PDB entry 2QKL | X-ray diffraction, 2.33 A resolution | chains A and B

Chain A:
Molecule: SPBC3B9.21 protein
Source organism: Schizosaccharomyces pombe
Reference sequence: Q9P805 (Q9P805_SCHPO); residues 1-127 here = UniProt positions 1-127
Amino-acid sequence (127 residues; numbered 1 to 127; the number before each row is that of its first residue):
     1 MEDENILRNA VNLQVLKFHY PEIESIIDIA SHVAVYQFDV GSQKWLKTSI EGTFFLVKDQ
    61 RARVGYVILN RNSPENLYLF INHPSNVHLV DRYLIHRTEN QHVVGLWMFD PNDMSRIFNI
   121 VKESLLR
Disordered / not traced: 39-44

Chain B:
Molecule: SPAC19A8.12 protein
Source organism: Schizosaccharomyces pombe
Notes: EC 3.6.1.30
Reference sequence: O13828 (O13828_SCHPO); numbering as in UniProt (aligned over 1-95)
Amino-acid sequence (95 residues; row label = number of the first residue in the row):
     1 MSFTNATFSQ VLDDLSARFI LNLPAEEQSS VERLCFQIEQ AHWFYEDFIR AQNDQLPSLG
    61 LRVFSAKLFA HCPLLWKWSK VHEEAFDDFL RYKTR
Disordered / not traced: 1, 92-95
UniProt features mapped onto this chain:
  - mutagenesis: R18 (R18A: Abolishes interaction with dcp1), F19 (F19A: Decreases interaction with dcp1), F44 (F44A: Decreases interaction with dcp1)
Reported in the primary citation:
  - mutagenesis - R95P: decreased catalytic activity
  - mutagenesis - R95P: unchanged binding to SPBC3B9.21 protein (chain A)
  - mutagenesis - R95A: unchanged catalytic activity

Interface between chain A and chain B:
Pairs across the interface (40):
  E4(A) - K77(B)  salt bridge
  E4(A) - W78(B)  hydrogen bond (backbone-side chain)
  L7(A) - W78(B)  hydrophobic
  R8(A) - L21(B)  hydrogen bond (side chain-backbone)
  R8(A) - W78(B)  hydrogen bond (side chain-backbone)
  N12(A) - A17(B)
  N12(A) - N22(B)  hydrogen bond
  Q14(A) - D13(B)
  V15(A) - D13(B)
  V15(A) - D14(B)
  V15(A) - A17(B)  hydrophobic
  F18(A) - S2(B)
  F18(A) - A6(B)  hydrophobic
  F18(A) - Q10(B)
  H19(A) - S2(B)
  H19(A) - F3(B)
  H19(A) - D14(B)  salt bridge
  H19(A) - R18(B)  hydrogen bond
  I29(A) - N22(B)
  S31(A) - N22(B)  hydrogen bond (side chain-backbone)
  S31(A) - L23(B)
  S31(A) - P24(B)
  T53(A) - N22(B)
  L69(A) - R18(B)
  N70(A) - R18(B)  hydrogen bond (backbone-side chain)
  N70(A) - F44(B)
  R71(A) - R18(B)  hydrogen bond (side chain-backbone)
  R71(A) - F19(B)
  R71(A) - Q37(B)
  R71(A) - W43(B)
  R71(A) - F44(B)
  N72(A) - W43(B)
  N72(A) - F48(B)
  S73(A) - R18(B)
  S73(A) - F44(B)
  S73(A) - F48(B)
  P74(A) - F44(B)  hydrophobic
  P74(A) - F48(B)  hydrophobic
  P74(A) - Q52(B)
  N76(A) - R18(B)  hydrogen bond
Also at the interface, not in a pair above, chain A (20 interface residues in all): V11, F55
Also at the interface, not in a pair above, chain B (22 interface residues in all): Q28, L74
The authors on this interface:
  - interface residues, chain A: L69(A), P74(A)
  - interface residues, chain B: R18(B), F19(B), F44(B)

In short:
Chain A and chain B form an interface of 20 and 22 residues respectively, with 9 hydrogen bonds and 2 salt
bridges. Polar pairs include E4(A)-K77(B), H19(A)-D14(B) and E4(A)-W78(B). From UniProt: 3 mutagenesis sites
on chain B. The paper reports that R95P of chain B reduces catalytic activity; interface residues L69(A),
P74(A) and R18(B) among others.
Here chain A is SPBC3B9.21 protein and chain B is SPAC19A8.12 protein, both from Schizosaccharomyces pombe.
Entry 2QKL (The crystal structure of fission yeast mRNA decapping enzyme Dcp1-Dcp2 complex) was determined by
X-ray diffraction, deposited together with 2QKM.
